7TK4 - chains B and F of the 27 polymer chains in the assembly; structure by electron microscopy, 7.00 A resolution (low resolution: residue-level contacts below are approximate; hydrogen-bond / salt-bridge calls are withheld).

[Chain B]
Protein: ATP synthase subunit alpha
From: Saccharomyces cerevisiae
UniProt: P07251 (ATPA_YEAST); residues 1-510 here correspond to UniProt positions 36-545 (UniProt number = residue number + 35)
Sequence (510 residues; row label = number of the first residue in the row):
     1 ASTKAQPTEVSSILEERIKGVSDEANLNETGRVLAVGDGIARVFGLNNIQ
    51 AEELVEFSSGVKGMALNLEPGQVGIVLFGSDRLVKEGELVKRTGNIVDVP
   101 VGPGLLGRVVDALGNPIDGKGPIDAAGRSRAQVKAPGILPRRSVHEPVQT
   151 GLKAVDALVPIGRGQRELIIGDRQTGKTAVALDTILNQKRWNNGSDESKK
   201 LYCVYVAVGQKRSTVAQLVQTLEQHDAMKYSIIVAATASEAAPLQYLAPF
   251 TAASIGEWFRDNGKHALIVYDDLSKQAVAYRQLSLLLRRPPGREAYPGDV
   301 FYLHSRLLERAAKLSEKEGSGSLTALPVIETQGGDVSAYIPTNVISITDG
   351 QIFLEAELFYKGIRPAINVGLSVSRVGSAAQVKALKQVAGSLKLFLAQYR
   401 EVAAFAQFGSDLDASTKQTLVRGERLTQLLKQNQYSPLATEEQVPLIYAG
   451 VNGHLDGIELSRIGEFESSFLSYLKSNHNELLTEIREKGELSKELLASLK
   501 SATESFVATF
Unresolved in the structure: 1-2, 408-409, 510
Swiss-Prot annotation at these positions:
  - binding site (ATP): Gly-171 to Thr-178
  - site: Ser-372 (Required for activity)
  - modified residue (Phosphoserine): Ser-22, Ser-143

[Chain F]
Protein: ATP synthase subunit beta
From: Saccharomyces cerevisiae
Notes: EC 7.1.2.2
UniProt: P00830 (ATPB_YEAST); residues 1-478 here correspond to UniProt positions 34-511 (UniProt number = residue number + 33)
Sequence (478 residues; row label = number of the first residue in the row):
     1 ASAAQSTPITGKVTAVIGAIVDVHFEQSELPAILNALEIKTPQGKLVLEV
    51 AQHLGENTVRTIAMDGTEGLVRGEKVLDTGGPISVPVGRETLGRIINVIG
   101 EPIDERGPIKSKLRKPIHADPPSFAEQSTSAEILETGIKVVDLLAPYARG
   151 GKIGLFGGAGVGKTVFIQELINNIAKAHGGFSVFTGVGERTREGNDLYRE
   201 MKETGVINLEGESKVALVFGQMNEPPGARARVALTGLTIAEYFRDEEGQD
   251 VLLFIDNIFRFTQAGSEVSALLGRIPSAVGYQPTLATDMGLLQERITTTK
   301 KGSVTSVQAVYVPADDLTDPAPATTFAHLDATTVLSRGISELGIYPAVDP
   351 LDSKSRLLDAAVVGQEHYDVASKVQETLQTYKSLQDIIAILGMDELSEQD
   401 KLTVERARKIQRFLSQPFAVAEVFTGIPGKLVRLKDTVASFKAVLEGKYD
   451 NIPEHAFYMVGGIEDVVAKAEKLAAEAN
Unresolved in the structure: 1-6, 476-478
Swiss-Prot annotation at these positions:
  - binding site (ATP): Gly-157 to Thr-164
  - modified residue: Thr-79 (Phosphothreonine), Thr-204 (Phosphothreonine), Ser-340 (Phosphoserine)

[How chain B and chain F interact]
Contacting residue pairs (14):
  Asn-47(B) / Arg-72(F)
  Ile-49(B) / Leu-70(F)
  Ile-49(B) / Val-71(F)
  Ile-49(B) / Arg-72(F)
  Gln-50(B) / Leu-70(F)
  Ala-51(B) / Glu-68(F)
  Ala-51(B) / Gly-69(F)
  Ala-51(B) / Leu-70(F)
  Leu-66(B) / Val-16(F)
  Leu-68(B) / Ala-15(F)
  Leu-68(B) / Val-16(F)
  Leu-68(B) / Ile-17(F)
  Ile-345(B) / Ala-159(F)
  Ser-346(B) / Ala-159(F)
Other interface residues (no listed pair), chain B (13 interface residues in all): Asn-67, Glu-69, Pro-70, Ser-305, Arg-306
Other interface residues (no listed pair), chain F (11 interface residues in all): Thr-14, Asn-223

[Overview]
13 residues of chain B face 11 of chain F across their interface. From UniProt: 8 ATP-binding residues on
chain B; 8 ATP-binding residues on chain F.
Chain B is ATP synthase subunit alpha and chain F is ATP synthase subunit beta, both from Saccharomyces
cerevisiae; the structure, Yeast ATP synthase State 1binding(c) with 10 mM ATP backbone model, was determined
by electron microscopy (same publication as 7TJS, 7TJT, 7TJU, 7TJV, 7TJW, 7TJX and 30 further entries).
